PDB entry 8YFQ | electron microscopy, 3.30 A resolution | chains A and P of the 17 polymer chains in the assembly

== Chain A ==
Protein: DNA-directed RNA polymerase subunit
Source organism: Komagataella phaffii
Notes: EC 2.7.7.6
Reference sequence: C4R4Y0 (C4R4Y0_KOMPG); residue numbers follow UniProt; this construct covers 1-1743
Chain sequence (1743 residues; row label = number of the first residue in the row):
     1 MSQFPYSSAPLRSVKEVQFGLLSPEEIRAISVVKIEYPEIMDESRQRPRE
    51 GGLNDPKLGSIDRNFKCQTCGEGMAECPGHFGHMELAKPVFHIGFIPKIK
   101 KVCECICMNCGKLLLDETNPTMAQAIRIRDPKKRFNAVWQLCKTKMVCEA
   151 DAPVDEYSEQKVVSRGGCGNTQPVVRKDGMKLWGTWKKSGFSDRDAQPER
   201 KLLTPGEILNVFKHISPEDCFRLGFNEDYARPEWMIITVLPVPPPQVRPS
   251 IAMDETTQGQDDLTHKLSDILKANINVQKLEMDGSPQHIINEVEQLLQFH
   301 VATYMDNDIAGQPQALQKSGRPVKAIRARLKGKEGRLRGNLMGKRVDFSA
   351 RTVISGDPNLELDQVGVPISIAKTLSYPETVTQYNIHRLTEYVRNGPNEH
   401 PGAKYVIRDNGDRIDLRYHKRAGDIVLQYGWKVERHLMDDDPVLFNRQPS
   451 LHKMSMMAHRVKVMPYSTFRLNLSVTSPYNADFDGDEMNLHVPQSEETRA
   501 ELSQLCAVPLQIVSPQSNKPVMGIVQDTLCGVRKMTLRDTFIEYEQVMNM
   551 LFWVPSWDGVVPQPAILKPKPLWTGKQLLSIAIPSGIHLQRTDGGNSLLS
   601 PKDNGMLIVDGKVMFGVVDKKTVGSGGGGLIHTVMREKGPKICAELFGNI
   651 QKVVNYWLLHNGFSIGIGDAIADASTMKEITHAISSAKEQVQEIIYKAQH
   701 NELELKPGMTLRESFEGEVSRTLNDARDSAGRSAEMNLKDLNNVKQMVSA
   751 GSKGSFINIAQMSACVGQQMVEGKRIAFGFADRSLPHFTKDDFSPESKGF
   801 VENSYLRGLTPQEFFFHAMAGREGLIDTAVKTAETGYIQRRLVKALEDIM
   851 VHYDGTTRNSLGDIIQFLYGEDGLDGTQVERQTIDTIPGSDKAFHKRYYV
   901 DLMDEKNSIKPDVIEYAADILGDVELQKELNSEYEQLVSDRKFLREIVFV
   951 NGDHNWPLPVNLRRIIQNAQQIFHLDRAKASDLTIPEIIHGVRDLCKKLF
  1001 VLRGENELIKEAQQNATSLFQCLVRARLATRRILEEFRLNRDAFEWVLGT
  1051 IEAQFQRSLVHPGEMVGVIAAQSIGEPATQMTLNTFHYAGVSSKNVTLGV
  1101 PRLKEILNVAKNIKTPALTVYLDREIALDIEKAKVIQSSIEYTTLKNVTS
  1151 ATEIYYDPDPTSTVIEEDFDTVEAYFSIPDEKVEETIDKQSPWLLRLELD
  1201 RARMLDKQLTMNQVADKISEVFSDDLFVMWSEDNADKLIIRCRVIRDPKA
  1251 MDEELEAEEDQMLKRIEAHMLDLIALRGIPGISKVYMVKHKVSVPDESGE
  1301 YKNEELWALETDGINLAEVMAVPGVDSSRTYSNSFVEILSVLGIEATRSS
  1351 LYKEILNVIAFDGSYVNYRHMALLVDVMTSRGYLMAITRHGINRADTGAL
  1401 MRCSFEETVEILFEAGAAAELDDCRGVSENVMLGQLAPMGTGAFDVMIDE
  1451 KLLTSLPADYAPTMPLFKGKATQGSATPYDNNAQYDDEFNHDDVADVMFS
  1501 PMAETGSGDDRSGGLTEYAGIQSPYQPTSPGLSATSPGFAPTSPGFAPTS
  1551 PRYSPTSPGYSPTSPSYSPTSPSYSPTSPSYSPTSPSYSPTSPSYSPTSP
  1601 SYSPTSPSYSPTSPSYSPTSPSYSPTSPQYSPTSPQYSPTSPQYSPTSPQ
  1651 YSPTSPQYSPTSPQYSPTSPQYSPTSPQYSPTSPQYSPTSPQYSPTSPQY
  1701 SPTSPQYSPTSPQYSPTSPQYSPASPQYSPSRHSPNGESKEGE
Unresolved in the structure: 1, 152-163, 189-196, 1082-1094, 1177-1190, 1248-1257, 1457-1743
Ion coordination: Zn2+ site 1: Cys-67, Cys-70, Cys-77, His-80; Zn2+ site 2: Cys-107, Cys-110, Cys-148, Cys-168; Mg2+: Asp-482, Asp-484, Asp-486 (shared with U22(P) of chain P)

== Chain P ==
Molecule: 22-nt RNA strand
Sequence (22 nucleotides; numbered 1 to 22; the number before each row is that of its first residue):
     1 AUAUAUGCAUAAAGACCAGGCU
Ion coordination: Mg2+: U22 (shared with Asp-482(A), Asp-484(A), Asp-486(A) of chain A)

== How chain A and chain P interact ==
Residue-residue contacts - 7 pairs, chain A then chain P:
  Arg-63(A) / A11(P)  salt bridge to the phosphate
  Ile-251(A) / A13(P)  sugar contact
  Ile-251(A) / G14(P)  sugar contact
  Ala-252(A) / A13(P)  base contact
  Met-253(A) / A13(P)  base contact
  Lys-324(A) / C16(P)  salt bridge to the phosphate
  Asp-486(A) / U22(P)  phosphate contact
Other interface residues (no listed pair), chain A (11 interface residues in all): Asp-62, Arg-321, Arg-447, Asp-484, Gly-485
Other interface residues (no listed pair), chain P (7 interface residues in all): A12, A15

== Overview ==
11 residues of chain A face 7 of chain P across their interface; the contacts include 2 salt bridges. Polar
contacts include Arg-63(A)/A11(P) and Lys-324(A)/C16(P). Cys-67(A), Cys-70(A), Cys-77(A) and His-80(A) form
the Zn2+ site 1. Cys-107(A), Cys-110(A), Cys-148(A) and Cys-168(A) form the Zn2+ site 2.
Here chain A is DNA-directed RNA polymerase subunit (Komagataella phaffii) and chain P is a 22-nt RNA strand.
Entry 8YFQ (Cryo EM structure of Komagataella phaffii RNAPII-Rat1-Rai1 pre-termination complex) was determined
by electron microscopy (same publication as 8YF5, 8YFE and 8YFR).
